Entry 7VAM (electron microscopy, 3.20 A resolution); this record covers chains B and G of the 12 polymer chains in the assembly.

[Chain B]
Molecule: V-type ATP synthase alpha chain
From: Thermus thermophilus HB8
Notes: EC 7.1.2.2
UniProt: Q56403 (VATA_THET8); residues 1-578 here = UniProt positions 1-578
Sequence (578 residues; numbered 1 to 578; the number before each row is that of its first residue):
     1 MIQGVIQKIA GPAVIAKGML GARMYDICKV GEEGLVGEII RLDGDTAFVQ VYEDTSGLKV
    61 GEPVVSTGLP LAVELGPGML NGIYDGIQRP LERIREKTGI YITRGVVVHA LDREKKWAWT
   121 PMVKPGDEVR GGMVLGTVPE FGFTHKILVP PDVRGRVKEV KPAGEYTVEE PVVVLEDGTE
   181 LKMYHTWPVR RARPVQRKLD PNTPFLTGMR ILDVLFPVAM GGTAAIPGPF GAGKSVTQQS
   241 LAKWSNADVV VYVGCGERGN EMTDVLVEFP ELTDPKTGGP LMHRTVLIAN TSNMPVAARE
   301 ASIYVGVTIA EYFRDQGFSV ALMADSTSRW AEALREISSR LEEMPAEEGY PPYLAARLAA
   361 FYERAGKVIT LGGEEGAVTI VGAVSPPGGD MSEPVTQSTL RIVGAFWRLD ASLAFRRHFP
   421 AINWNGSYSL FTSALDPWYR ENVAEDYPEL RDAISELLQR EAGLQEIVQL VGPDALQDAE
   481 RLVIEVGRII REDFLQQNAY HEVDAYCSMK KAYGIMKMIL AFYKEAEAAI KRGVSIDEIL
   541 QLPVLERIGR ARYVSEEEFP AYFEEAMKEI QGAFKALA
Construct notes: conflict A232 (Ser in Q56403), S235 (Thr in Q56403)
Ligand contacts: ATP (adenosine-5'-triphosphate): G228, P229, F230, G231, A232, G233, K234, S235, V236, F419, P420, Q497, N498, A499, Y500

[Chain G]
Molecule: V-type ATP synthase subunit D
From: Thermus thermophilus HB8
UniProt: O87880 (VATD_THET8); numbering as in UniProt (aligned over 1-223)
Sequence (223 residues; each row starts with the number of its first residue):
     1 MSQVSPTRMN LLQRRGQLRL AQKGVDLLKK KRDALVAEFF GLVREAMEAR KALDQAAKEA
    61 YAALLLAQAF DGPEVVAGAA LGVPPLEGVE AEVENVWGSK VPRLKATFPD GALLSPVGTP
   121 AYTLEASRAF RRYAEALIRV ANTETRLKKI GEEIKKTTRR VNALEQVVIP GIRAQIRFIQ
   181 QVLEQRERED TFRLKRIKGK IEAREAEEEG GRPNPQVEIG AGL
Unresolved in the structure: 1-3, 210-223

[Interface between chain B and chain G]
Pairs across the interface (10; chain B residue first):
  E342(B) with K198(G), salt bridge
  M344(B) with R188(G); F192(G), hydrophobic; K195(G)
  A346(B) with R188(G), hydrogen bond (backbone-side chain)
  E347(B) with R188(G)
  E348(B) with E184(G)
  L470(B) with R32(G); V36(G)
  V471(B) with F40(G), hydrophobic
Other interface residues (no listed pair), chain B (8 interface residues in all): P345

[In short]
Chain B and chain G each contribute 8 residues to their interface, with 1 hydrogen bond and 1 salt bridge.
Polar contacts include E342(B)-K198(G) and A346(B)-R188(G). Ligands of chain B: ATP.
Chain B is V-type ATP synthase alpha chain and chain G is V-type ATP synthase subunit D, both from Thermus
thermophilus HB8; the structure, V1EG of V/A-ATPase from Thermus thermophilus, high ATP, state1-2, was
determined by electron microscopy (same publication as 7VAI, 7VAJ, 7VAK, 7VAL, 7VAN, 7VAO and 11 further
entries).
